Entry 7Z10 (electron microscopy, 3.87 A resolution); this record covers chains b and e of the 9 polymer chains in the assembly.

# Chain b
Molecule: Cytochrome c oxidase subunit 2
From: Saccharomyces cerevisiae S288C
Notes: EC 1.9.3.1
UniProtKB: P00410 (COX2_YEAST); residues 16-251 here = UniProt positions 16-251
Sequence (236 residues; each row starts with the number of its first residue):
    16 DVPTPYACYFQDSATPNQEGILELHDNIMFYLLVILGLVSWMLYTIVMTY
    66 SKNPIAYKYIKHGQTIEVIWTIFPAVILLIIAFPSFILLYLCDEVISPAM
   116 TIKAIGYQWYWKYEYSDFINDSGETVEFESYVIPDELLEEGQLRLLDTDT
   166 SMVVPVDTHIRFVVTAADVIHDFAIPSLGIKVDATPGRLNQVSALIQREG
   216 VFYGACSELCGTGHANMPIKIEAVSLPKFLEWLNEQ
UniProt features mapped onto this chain:
  - binding site (Cu cation): His186, Cys221, Glu223, Cys225, His229, Met232
  - binding site (Mg(2+)): Glu223
Reported in the primary citation:
  - conformationally variable residues (loop rearrangement, side-chain flip): Tyr130 to Val141

# Chain e
Molecule: Cytochrome c oxidase polypeptide 5A, mitochondrial
From: Saccharomyces cerevisiae S288C
Notes: EC 1.9.3.1
UniProtKB: P00424 (COX5A_YEAST); residue numbers follow UniProt; this construct covers 21-153
Sequence (133 residues; each row starts with the number of its first residue):
    21 AQTHALSNAAVMDLQSRWENMPSTEQQDIVSKLSERQKLPWAQLTEPEKQ
    71 AVWYISYGEWGPRRPVLNKGDSSFIAKGVAAGLLFSVGLFAVVRMAGGQD
   121 AKTMNKEWQLKSDEYLKSKNANPWGGYSQVQSK
Reported in the primary citation:
  - conformationally variable residues (domain motion, side-chain flip): Ala21 to Ser43, Lys122, Lys153

# How chain b and chain e interact
Residue-residue contacts (28):
  Asp16(b) - Ala141(e)
  Asp16(b) - Asn142(e)  hydrogen bond (side chain-backbone)
  Val17(b) - Leu136(e)  hydrophobic
  Val17(b) - Asn142(e)  hydrogen bond (backbone-side chain)
  Val17(b) - Gln149(e)
  Thr19(b) - Gly146(e)  hydrogen bond (side chain-backbone)
  Pro20(b) - Gln149(e)
  Pro20(b) - Gln151(e)
  Asp27(b) - Asn142(e)
  Asp27(b) - Pro143(e)
  Asp27(b) - Trp144(e)  hydrogen bond (side chain-backbone)
  Asp27(b) - Gly145(e)  hydrogen bond (side chain-backbone)
  Ser28(b) - Trp144(e)
  Leu153(b) - Trp128(e)  hydrophobic
  Glu154(b) - Trp128(e)
  Glu155(b) - Glu127(e)
  Glu155(b) - Trp128(e)
  Glu155(b) - Lys131(e)  salt bridge
  Gly156(b) - Lys131(e)
  Gly156(b) - Ser132(e)  hydrogen bond (backbone-side chain)
  Gly156(b) - Tyr135(e)
  Gln157(b) - Trp128(e)  hydrogen bond (backbone-side chain)
  Leu158(b) - Ser132(e)
  Arg159(b) - Thr123(e)
  Glu214(b) - Asn140(e)
  Val216(b) - Lys139(e)
  Tyr218(b) - Tyr135(e)
  Lys235(b) - Tyr135(e)  hydrogen bond
Other interface residues (no listed pair), chain b (24 interface residues in all): Pro18, Gln26, Asp150, Glu151, Arg213, Gly215, Glu237
Other interface residues (no listed pair), chain e (21 interface residues in all): Ala121, Lys122, Tyr147, Ser148

# Overview
The interface between chain b and chain e involves 24 residues on one side and 21 on the other, with 8
hydrogen bonds and 1 salt bridge. Polar pairs include Glu155(b)-Lys131(e), Asp16(b)-Asn142(e) and
Val17(b)-Asn142(e). From the paper: conformational variability at Tyr130(b) and Ala21(e) among others.
Here chain b is Cytochrome c oxidase subunit 2 and chain e is Cytochrome c oxidase polypeptide 5A,
mitochondrial, both from Saccharomyces cerevisiae S288C. Entry 7Z10 (Monomeric respiratory complex IV isolated
from S. cerevisiae) was determined by electron microscopy.
